Entry 6VM0 (electron microscopy, 3.14 A resolution); this record covers chains A and E of the 5 polymer chains in the assembly.

# Chain A (and E)
Protein: Glycine receptor subunit alphaZ1
Organism: Danio rerio
Notes: chain E of this document is another copy of the same molecule, construct and numbering; everything in this record applies to it too
UniProt: O93430 (GLRA1_DANRE); residues 1-444 here = UniProt positions 1-444
Amino-acid sequence (444 residues; row label = number of the first residue in the row):
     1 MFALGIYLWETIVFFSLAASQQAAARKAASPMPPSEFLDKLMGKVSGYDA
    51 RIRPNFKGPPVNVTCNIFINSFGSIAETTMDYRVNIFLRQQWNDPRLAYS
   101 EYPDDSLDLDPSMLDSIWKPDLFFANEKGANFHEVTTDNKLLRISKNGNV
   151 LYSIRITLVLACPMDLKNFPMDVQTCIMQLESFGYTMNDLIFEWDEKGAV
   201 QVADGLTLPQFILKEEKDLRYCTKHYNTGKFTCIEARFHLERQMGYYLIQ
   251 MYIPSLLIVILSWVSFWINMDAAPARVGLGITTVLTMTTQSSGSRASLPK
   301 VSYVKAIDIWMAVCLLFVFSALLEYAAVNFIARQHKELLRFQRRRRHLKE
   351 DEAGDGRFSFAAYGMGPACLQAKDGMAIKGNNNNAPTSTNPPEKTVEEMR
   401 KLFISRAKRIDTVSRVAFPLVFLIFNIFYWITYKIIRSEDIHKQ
Not modelled in the structure: 1-30, 342-393
Ligand contacts:
  - glycine (GLY), molecule 1: Phe87, Arg89, Leu141, Ser153
  - glycine (GLY), molecule 2: Phe183, Gly184, Tyr226, Thr228, Phe231
  - ivermectin (IVM; (2aE,4E,5'S,6S,6'R,7S,8E,11R,13R,15S,17aR,20R,20aR,20bS)-6'-[(2S)-butan-2-yl]-20,20b-dihydroxy-5',6,8,19-tetramethyl-17 -oxo-3',4',5',6,6',10,11,14,15,17,17a,20,20a,20b-tetradecahydro-2H,7H-spiro[11,15-methanofuro[4,3,2-pq][2,6]benzodioxacy clooctadecine-13,2'-pyran]-7-yl 2,6-dideoxy-4-O-(2,6-dideoxy-3-O-methyl-alpha-L-arabino-hexopyranosyl)-3-O-methyl-alpha-L-arabino-hexopyranoside), molecule 1: Leu248, Ile249, Ile253, Pro254, Leu256, Leu257, Ile260
  - ivermectin (IVM), molecule 2: Thr288, Ser291, Ser292, Arg295, Ser302, Val304, Asp308, Ile309, Ala312, Leu315, Leu316, Phe319
  - PIO ([(2R)-2-octanoyloxy-3-[oxidanyl-[(1R,2R,3S,4R,5R,6S)-2,3,6-tris(oxidanyl)-4,5-diphosphonooxy-cyclohexyl]oxy-phosphoryl]oxy-propyl] octanoate): Leu316, Phe317, Ser320, Leu323, Val413, Phe418, Val421
Curated features (UniProtKB/Swiss-Prot):
  - binding site (glycine): Arg89, Ser153, Thr228
  - binding site (Zn(2+)): Glu216, Asp218, His239
  - binding site (strychnine): Tyr226 to Phe231
  - site: Leu285 (Important for obstruction of the ion pore in the closed conformation)
  - glycosylation: Asn62 (N-linked (GlcNAc...) asparagine)
Reported in the primary citation:
  - binding site for ivermectin: Ile249, Ile253, Pro254, Leu257, Arg295, Val304, Ala312, Leu315

# How chain A and chain E interact
Pairs across the interface (64):
  Ser35(A) with Asp49(E), hydrogen bond
  Leu38(A) with Arg51(E); Ile52(E), hydrophobic
  Phe68(A) with Tyr226(E), hydrophobic
  Asn70(A) with Ala125(E)
  Arg83(A) with Lys128(E)
  Phe87(A) with Phe183(E), hydrophobic; Tyr226(E)
  Arg89(A) with Asn227(E); Thr228(E)
  Asp104(A) with Lys57(E), salt bridge
  Asp110(A) with Arg51(E); Tyr185(E)
  Ser112(A) with Arg51(E)
  Met113(A) with Arg51(E)
  His133(A) with Glu127(E)
  Glu134(A) with Phe132(E)
  Val135(A) with Leu122(E); Glu127(E); Ala130(E), hydrophobic
  Thr136(A) with Gln90(E); Leu122(E); Phe132(E); Ile154(E)
  Thr137(A) with Pro120(E); Asp121(E)
  Asn139(A) with Phe123(E)
  Lys140(A) with Phe183(E)
  Leu141(A) with Phe183(E), hydrophobic; Gly184(E)
  Arg143(A) with Thr228(E), hydrogen bond (side chain-backbone)
  Ser153(A) with Phe183(E)
  Arg155(A) with Phe123(E); Phe124(E), hydrogen bond (side chain-backbone); Ala125(E); Glu127(E), salt bridge; Phe183(E)
  Gln201(A) with Asn227(E), hydrogen bond
  Pro209(A) with Lys300(E)
  Gln243(A) with Ser302(E)
  Gly245(A) with Ser302(E)
  Tyr246(A) with Arg295(E); Lys300(E); Val301(E); Ser302(E), hydrogen bond (backbone-side chain)
  Ile249(A) with Arg295(E)
  Gln250(A) with Arg295(E), hydrogen bond
  Leu257(A) with Thr288(E); Leu315(E), hydrophobic
  Ile260(A) with Phe319(E), hydrophobic
  Leu261(A) with Ile281(E), hydrophobic; Val284(E), hydrophobic; Phe319(E), hydrophobic; Leu322(E), hydrophobic
  Val264(A) with Leu323(E), hydrophobic
  Trp267(A) with Phe330(E), hydrophobic; Arg333(E)
  Ile268(A) with Asn329(E)
  Asn269(A) with Asn329(E); Arg333(E)
  Ala275(A) with Val277(E)
  Thr282(A) with Ile281(E)
  Thr286(A) with Leu285(E)
  Arg415(A) with Arg333(E)
Interface residues without a listed pair, chain A (50 interface residues in all): Pro34, Asn66, Asn85, Asp108, Leu151, Gln210, Ala272, Pro274, Leu279, Lys408
Interface residues without a listed pair, chain E (49 interface residues in all): Phe56, Leu88, Trp118, Thr186, Phe231, Ala273, Pro274, Ser292, Val304, Asp308, Ala326

# Overview
50 residues of chain A and 49 residues of chain E are in contact; the contacts include 6 hydrogen bonds and 2
salt bridges. Polar pairs include Asp104(A)-Lys57(E), Arg155(A)-Glu127(E) and Ser35(A)-Asp49(E). Chain A binds
compound PIO, glycine and ivermectin. From the paper: a binding site for ivermectin at Ile249(A), Ile253(A)
and Pro254(A) among others.
Both chains are Glycine receptor subunit alphaZ1 (Danio rerio). Entry 6VM0 (Full length Glycine receptor
reconstituted in lipid nanodisc in Gly/IVM-conformation (State-1)) was determined by electron microscopy,
deposited together with 6UBS, 6UBT, 6UD3, 6VM2 and 6VM3.
